Entry 1SLL (X-ray diffraction, 2.00 A resolution); this record covers chain A.

# Chain A
Molecule: Sialidase L
From: Macrobdella decora
Notes: EC 3.2.1.18; fragment: devoid of n-terminal 28 residues
UniProt: Q27701 (NANL_MACDE); residue numbers follow UniProt; this construct covers 81-759
Sequence (679 residues; numbered 81 to 759; the number before each row is that of its first residue):
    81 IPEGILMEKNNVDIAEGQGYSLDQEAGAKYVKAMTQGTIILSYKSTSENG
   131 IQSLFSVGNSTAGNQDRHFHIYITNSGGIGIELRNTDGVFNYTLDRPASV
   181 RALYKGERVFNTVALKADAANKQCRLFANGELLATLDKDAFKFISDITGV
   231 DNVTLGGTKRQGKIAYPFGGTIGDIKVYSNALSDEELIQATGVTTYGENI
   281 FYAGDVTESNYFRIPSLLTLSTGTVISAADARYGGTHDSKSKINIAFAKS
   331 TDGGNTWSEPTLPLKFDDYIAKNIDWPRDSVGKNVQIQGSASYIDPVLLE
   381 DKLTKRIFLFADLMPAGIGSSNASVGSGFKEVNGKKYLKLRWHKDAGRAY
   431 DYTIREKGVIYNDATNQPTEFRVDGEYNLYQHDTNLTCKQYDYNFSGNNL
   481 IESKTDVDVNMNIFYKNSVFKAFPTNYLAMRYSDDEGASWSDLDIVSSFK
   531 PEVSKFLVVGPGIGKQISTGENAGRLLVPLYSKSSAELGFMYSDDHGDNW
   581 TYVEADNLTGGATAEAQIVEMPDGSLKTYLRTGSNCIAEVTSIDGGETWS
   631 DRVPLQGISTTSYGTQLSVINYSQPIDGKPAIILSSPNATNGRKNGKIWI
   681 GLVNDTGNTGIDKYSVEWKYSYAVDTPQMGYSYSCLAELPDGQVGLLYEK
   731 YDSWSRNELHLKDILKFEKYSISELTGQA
Curated features (UniProtKB/Swiss-Prot):
  - active site: Asp318 (Proton acceptor), Glu595, Tyr713 (Nucleophile)
  - binding site (substrate): Arg293, Arg611, Arg673

# Summary
From UniProt: 3 active-site residues and 3 substrate-binding residues.
Chain A is Sialidase L (Macrobdella decora); the structure, Sialidase L from leech macrobdella decora, was
determined by X-ray diffraction (same publication as 1SLI).
